Entry 5O4C (X-ray diffraction, 2.80 A resolution); this record covers chains H and M of the 4 polymer chains in the assembly.

Chain H:
Name: Reaction center protein H chain
Source organism: Blastochloris viridis
UniProt: P06008 (RCEH_BLAVI); residues 1-258 here = UniProt positions 1-258
Sequence (258 residues; numbered 1 to 258; the number before each row is that of its first residue):
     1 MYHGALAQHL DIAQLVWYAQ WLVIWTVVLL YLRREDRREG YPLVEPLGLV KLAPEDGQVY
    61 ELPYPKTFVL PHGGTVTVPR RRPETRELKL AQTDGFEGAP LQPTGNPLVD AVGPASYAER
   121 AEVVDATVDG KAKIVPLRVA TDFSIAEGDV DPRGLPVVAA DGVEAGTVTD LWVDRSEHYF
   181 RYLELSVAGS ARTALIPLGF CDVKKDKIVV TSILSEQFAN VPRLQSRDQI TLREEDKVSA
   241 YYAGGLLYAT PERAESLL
Modified / non-standard residues: Met1 (N-formylmethionine; FME)
UniProt features mapped onto this chain:
  - modified residue: Met1 (N-formylmethionine)
Residues lining bound ligands: heptane-1,2,3-triol (HTO): His3, Gly4, Ala5

Chain M:
Name: Reaction center protein M chain
Source organism: Blastochloris viridis
UniProt: P06010 (RCEM_BLAVI); residues 1-323 here correspond to UniProt positions 2-324 (UniProt number = residue number + 1)
Sequence (323 residues; each row starts with the number of its first residue):
     1 ADYQTIYTQI QARGPHITVS GEWGDNDRVG KPFYSYWLGK IGDAQIGPIY LGASGIAAFA
    61 FGSTAILIIL FNMAAEVHFD PLQFFRQFFW LGLYPPKAQY GMGIPPLHDG GWWLMAGLFM
   121 TLSLGSWWIR VYSRARALGL GTHIAWNFAA AIFFVLCIGC IHPTLVGSWS EGVPFGIWPH
   181 IDWLTAFSIR YGNFYYCPWH GFSIGFAYGC GLLFAAHGAT ILAVARFGGD REIEQITDRG
   241 TAVERAALFW RWTIGFNATI ESVHRWGWFF SLMVMVSASV GILLTGTFVD NWYLWCVKHG
   301 AAPDYPAYLP ATPDPASLPG APK
UniProt features mapped onto this chain:
  - binding site ((7R,8Z)-bacteriochlorophyll b): His180, His200
  - binding site (Fe cation): His217, Glu232, His264
  - binding site (a ubiquinone): Trp250
Ion coordination: Fe2+: His217, Glu232, His264 (shared with 2 residues of chain L)
Residues lining bound ligands:
  - bacteriochlorophyll b (BCB), molecule 1: Leu38, Met120, Phe154, Val155, Ile158, Val173, Ile177, Trp178, His180, Ile181, Trp183, Leu184
  - bacteriochlorophyll b (BCB), molecule 2: Gly62, Ala65, Ile66, Ile69, Met120, Leu124, Phe148, Ala151, Ile152, Phe154, Val155, Ile158, Phe175, Trp183, Leu184, Thr185, Phe187, Ser188, Asn193, Phe194, Tyr195, Cys197, Trp199, His200, Ser203, Ile204, Ala207, Tyr208, Val274, Met275, Ala278, Gly281, Ile282
  - bacteriochlorophyll b (BCB), molecule 3: Leu184, Tyr195, Tyr208
  - bacteriochlorophyll b (BCB), molecule 4: Tyr195, His200, Gly201, Ile204, Gly205, Tyr208, Gly209, Leu212, Phe270
  - bacteriopheophytin b (BPB), molecule 1: Ile49, Ala58, Phe59, Ser123, Leu124, Trp127, Val131, Ile144, Asn147, Phe148, Ala151, Ser271, Val274, Met275
  - bacteriopheophytin b (BPB), molecule 2: Tyr208, Gly211, Leu212, Ala215, Ala216, Trp250, Thr253, Ile254
  - menaquinone-7 (MQ7): Leu212, Leu213, Ala216, His217, Thr220, Val243, Ala246, Ala247, Trp250, Ile254, Phe256, Asn257, Ala258, Thr259, Ile260, Val263, Trp266, Phe270
  - 15-cis-1,2-dihydroneurosporene (NS5): Ile66, Ile69, Leu70, Met73, Phe88, Ile104, Trp113, Leu114, Gly117, Leu118, Met120, Thr121, Val155, Leu156, Ile158, Gly159, Cys160, Trp169, Val173, Pro174, Phe175, Gly176, Ile177, His180

How chain H and chain M interact:
Contacting residue pairs - 123 pairs, chain H then chain M:
  His3(H) with Thr287(M); Phe288(M)
  Gly4(H) with Phe288(M)
  Asp11(H) with Trp295(M), hydrogen bond; Lys298(M), salt bridge; His299(M), salt bridge
  Ile12(H) with Phe288(M), hydrophobic
  Ala13(H) with Trp199(M); Val289(M), hydrophobic; Trp295(M)
  Gln14(H) with Trp295(M); His299(M)
  Val16(H) with Trp199(M); Val280(M), hydrophobic
  Trp17(H) with Pro198(M), hydrophobic; Trp199(M); Phe202(M), hydrophobic
  Gln20(H) with Trp199(M), hydrogen bond; Phe202(M); Met273(M); Ser277(M), hydrogen bond
  Trp21(H) with Phe202(M), hydrophobic
  Ile24(H) with Phe202(M), hydrophobic; Phe206(M), hydrophobic
  Val27(H) with Phe269(M), hydrophobic
  Val28(H) with Trp266(M), hydrophobic
  Tyr31(H) with Arg265(M), hydrogen bond
  Leu32(H) with Arg265(M); Trp266(M), hydrophobic; Phe269(M), hydrophobic
  Arg33(H) with Phe256(M); Asn257(M), hydrogen bond (side chain-backbone)
  Glu35(H) with Thr259(M); Ser262(M); Arg265(M)
  Asp36(H) with Asn257(M); Ala258(M); Thr259(M); Ser262(M), hydrogen bond; Trp266(M), hydrogen bond
  Glu39(H) with Ile236(M); Arg239(M), salt bridge; Thr259(M)
  Tyr41(H) with Arg251(M), hydrogen bond
  Leu43(H) with Arg251(M)
  Lys66(H) with Glu261(M), salt bridge; Arg265(M)
  Phe68(H) with Ile236(M), hydrophobic; Glu261(M)
  Leu70(H) with Thr237(M)
  Val76(H) with Thr237(M)
  Pro114(H) with Arg245(M), hydrogen bond (backbone-side chain)
  Ser116(H) with Thr241(M), hydrogen bond (backbone-side chain); Arg245(M), hydrogen bond (backbone-side chain)
  Ala118(H) with Arg239(M); Gly240(M); Thr241(M); Glu244(M)
  Arg120(H) with Glu234(M), hydrogen bond (side chain-backbone); Gln235(M); Asp238(M), hydrogen bond (side chain-backbone); Arg239(M); Gly240(M)
  Ala121(H) with Asp238(M), hydrogen bond (backbone-side chain)
  Asp125(H) with Arg231(M), salt bridge; Glu234(M)
  Lys133(H) with Glu234(M), salt bridge
  Ile134(H) with Arg231(M)
  Asp142(H) with Gly14(M); Pro15(M)
  Phe143(H) with Arg13(M); Gly14(M); Pro15(M)
  Ser144(H) with Ala12(M); Arg13(M), hydrogen bond (backbone-backbone)
  Ile145(H) with Ile10(M), hydrophobic; Gln11(M)
  Ala146(H) with Gln11(M), hydrogen bond (backbone-backbone); Arg13(M)
  Glu147(H) with Tyr36(M)
  Gly148(H) with Tyr36(M)
  Asp149(H) with Gln9(M); Ile10(M); Gln11(M), hydrogen bond (side chain-backbone); Tyr36(M), hydrogen bond
  Val150(H) with Ile10(M)
  Pro152(H) with Ile10(M), hydrophobic
  Arg175(H) with Ile17(M)
  Ser176(H) with Ile17(M)
  Glu177(H) with Asp43(M); Arg231(M)
  His178(H) with Ala12(M); Gly14(M); Pro15(M), hydrogen bond (side chain-backbone); Ile17(M)
  Tyr179(H) with Gln4(M), hydrogen bond; Thr8(M)
  Phe180(H) with Ile10(M); Gln11(M); Ala12(M), hydrophobic
  Arg181(H) with Asp230(M), salt bridge; Arg231(M)
  Pro197(H) with Arg226(M)
  Leu198(H) with Gln4(M); Gln9(M)
  Gly199(H) with Asp2(M); Gln4(M); Arg226(M), hydrogen bond (backbone-side chain)
  Phe200(H) with Arg226(M)
  Cys201(H) with Gln9(M), hydrogen bond (backbone-side chain)
  Asp202(H) with Tyr3(M); Gln9(M)
  Val203(H) with Gln9(M), hydrogen bond (backbone-side chain); Ile10(M), hydrophobic
  Leu232(H) with Asp238(M)
  Glu235(H) with Arg231(M), salt bridge
  Asp236(H) with Gly240(M); Thr241(M), hydrogen bond (side chain-backbone)
  Ser239(H) with Arg226(M), hydrogen bond (side chain-backbone); Phe227(M)
  Ala240(H) with Arg245(M)
  Ala243(H) with Phe227(M), hydrophobic
  Leu246(H) with Arg226(M)
Other interface residues (no listed pair), chain H (74 interface residues in all): His9, Arg38, Gly40, Arg82, Glu84, Ala115, Tyr117, Leu171, Val173, Tyr182
Other interface residues (no listed pair), chain M (55 interface residues in all): Ala1, Lys40, Leu284, Trp292

Overview:
Chain H and chain M form an interface of 74 and 55 residues respectively, with 25 hydrogen bonds and 8 salt
bridges. Among the polar pairs are Asp11(H)-Lys298(M), Asp11(H)-His299(M) and Glu39(H)-Arg239(M). Bound to
chain H: heptane-1,2,3-triol.
Here chain H is Reaction center protein H chain and chain M is Reaction center protein M chain, both from
Blastochloris viridis. Entry 5O4C (From macrocrystals to microcrystals: a strategy for membrane protein serial
crystallography) was determined by X-ray diffraction together with 5NJ4 and 5O64 from the same study.
